Entry 7UTD (electron microscopy, 2.19 A resolution); this record covers chains B and D of the 20 polymer chains in the assembly.

== Chain B (and D) ==
Molecule: Hydrogenase-2, small subunit
Source organism: Mycolicibacterium smegmatis MC2 155
Notes: EC 1.12.99.6; chain D of this document is another copy of the same molecule, construct and numbering; everything in this record applies to it too
UniProt: I7G634 (I7G634_MYCS2); residue numbers follow UniProt; this construct covers 2-323
Chain sequence (369 residues; each row starts with the number of its first residue; numbers below 1 keep their minus sign (Met-45 is residue -45)):
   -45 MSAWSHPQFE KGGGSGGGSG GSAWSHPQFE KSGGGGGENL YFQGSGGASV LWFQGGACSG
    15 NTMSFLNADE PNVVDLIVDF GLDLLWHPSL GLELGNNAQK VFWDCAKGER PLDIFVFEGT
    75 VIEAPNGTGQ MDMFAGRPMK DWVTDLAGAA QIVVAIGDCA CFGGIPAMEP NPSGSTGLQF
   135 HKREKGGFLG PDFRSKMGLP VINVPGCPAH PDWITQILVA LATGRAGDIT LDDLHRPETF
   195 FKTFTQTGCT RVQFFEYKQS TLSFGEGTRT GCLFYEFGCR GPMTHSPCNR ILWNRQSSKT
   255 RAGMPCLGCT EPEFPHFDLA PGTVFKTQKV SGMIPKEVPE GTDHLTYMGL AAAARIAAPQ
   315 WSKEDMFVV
Disordered / not traced: -45 to 1
Differences from the reference sequence: initiating methionine (-45); expression tag (-44 to 1)
Ion coordination: 3Fe-4S cluster Fe site 1: Cys12, Cys113, Cys161; 3Fe-4S cluster Fe site 2: Cys203, Cys226, Cys233; 3Fe-4S cluster Fe site 3: Cys242, Cys260, Cys263
Small-molecule neighbours:
  - 3Fe-4S cluster (F3S), molecule 1: Ala11, Cys12, Ser13, Gly14, Asn15, Glu72, Gly73, Gly111, Asp112, Cys113, Gly160, Cys161, Pro162
  - 3Fe-4S cluster (F3S), molecule 2: Trp167, Thr199, Thr238, Ser240, Cys242, Trp247, Lys253, Thr254, Cys260, Leu261, Gly262, Cys263, Thr264
  - 3Fe-4S cluster (F3S), molecule 3: Thr199, Gln200, Cys203, Arg205, Val206, Phe209, Cys226, Leu227, Phe228, Cys233, Gly235, Pro236, Thr254
  - menaquinone-9 (MQ9): Phe209, Lys212, Gln213, Ser214, Cys226, Phe228, Tyr229, Met287, Pro289, Leu299, Tyr301, Met302, Gly303, Ala305, Ala306, Arg309
From the paper describing this entry:
  - binding site for menaquinone-9: Lys212, Tyr229, Tyr301

== How chain B and chain D interact ==
Pairs across the interface (70; chain B residue first):
  Glu24(B) - Gln250(D)  hydrogen bond
  Glu192(B) - Val322(D)
  Thr193(B) - Val322(D)
  Thr193(B) - Val323(D)
  Lys196(B) - Met320(D)
  Lys196(B) - Val322(D)
  Thr197(B) - Met320(D)
  Thr197(B) - Phe321(D)
  Phe198(B) - Gln207(D)
  Phe198(B) - Trp315(D)  hydrophobic
  Phe198(B) - Met320(D)  hydrophobic
  Gln200(B) - Gln207(D)  hydrogen bond
  Thr201(B) - Thr204(D)
  Thr201(B) - Gln207(D)  hydrogen bond
  Thr201(B) - Met320(D)
  Thr201(B) - Phe321(D)
  Gly202(B) - Gly202(D)
  Gly202(B) - Cys203(D)
  Gly202(B) - Thr204(D)
  Gly202(B) - Arg255(D)
  Cys203(B) - Gly202(D)
  Thr204(B) - Thr201(D)
  Thr204(B) - Gly202(D)
  Val206(B) - Val206(D)  hydrophobic
  Gln207(B) - Phe198(D)
  Gln207(B) - Gln200(D)  hydrogen bond
  Gln207(B) - Thr201(D)  hydrogen bond
  Phe209(B) - Glu210(D)
  Glu210(B) - Phe209(D)
  Glu210(B) - Glu210(D)
  Glu210(B) - Lys212(D)  salt bridge
  Tyr211(B) - Thr296(D)
  Tyr211(B) - Leu304(D)  hydrophobic
  Lys212(B) - Glu210(D)  salt bridge
  Asn243(B) - Arg255(D)  hydrogen bond (backbone-side chain)
  Arg244(B) - Arg255(D)  hydrogen bond (backbone-side chain)
  Arg249(B) - Arg249(D)  hydrogen bond (side chain-backbone)
  Arg249(B) - Gln250(D)
  Gln250(B) - Glu24(D)  hydrogen bond
  Gln250(B) - Arg249(D)
  Arg255(B) - Gly202(D)
  Arg255(B) - Asn243(D)  hydrogen bond (side chain-backbone)
  Arg255(B) - Arg244(D)  hydrogen bond (side chain-backbone)
  Arg255(B) - Arg255(D)
  Glu294(B) - Pro313(D)
  Glu294(B) - Trp315(D)  hydrogen bond (backbone-side chain)
  Gly295(B) - Pro313(D)
  Thr296(B) - Tyr211(D)
  Thr300(B) - Ala311(D)
  Leu304(B) - Tyr211(D)  hydrophobic
  Leu304(B) - Leu304(D)  hydrophobic
  Leu304(B) - Ala307(D)
  Leu304(B) - Ala308(D)
  Ala307(B) - Leu304(D)
  Ala308(B) - Leu304(D)
  Ala311(B) - Leu304(D)  hydrophobic
  Pro313(B) - Glu294(D)
  Pro313(B) - Gly295(D)
  Trp315(B) - Phe198(D)  hydrophobic
  Trp315(B) - Glu294(D)  hydrogen bond (side chain-backbone)
  Met320(B) - Lys196(D)
  Met320(B) - Thr197(D)
  Met320(B) - Phe198(D)  hydrophobic
  Met320(B) - Thr201(D)
  Phe321(B) - Thr197(D)
  Phe321(B) - Thr201(D)
  Val322(B) - Glu192(D)
  Val322(B) - Thr193(D)
  Val322(B) - Lys196(D)
  Val323(B) - Thr193(D)
Other interface residues (no listed pair), chain B (41 interface residues in all): Asp182, Thr184, Leu246, Asn248, Asp319
Other interface residues (no listed pair), chain D (41 interface residues in all): Asp182, Thr184, Leu246, Asn248, Thr300, Asp319

== Overview ==
Chain B and chain D each contribute 41 residues to their interface; the contacts include 13 hydrogen bonds and
2 salt bridges. Among the polar pairs are Glu210(B)-Lys212(D), Glu24(B)-Gln250(D) and Gln200(B)-Gln207(D).
Bound to chain B: menaquinone-9 and 3 copies of 3Fe-4S cluster. The paper reports a binding site for
menaquinone-9 at Lys212(B), Tyr229(B) and Tyr301(B).
Both chains are Hydrogenase-2, small subunit (Mycolicibacterium smegmatis MC2 155). Entry 7UTD (The
2.19-angstrom CryoEM structure of the [NiFe]-hydrogenase Huc from Mycobacterium smegmatis - Complex minus
stalk) was determined by electron microscopy, deposited together with 7UUR, 7UUS and 8DQV.
